PDB entry 9QE1 | electron microscopy, 3.50 A resolution | chains E and J of the 5 polymer chains in the assembly

[Chain E (and J)]
Protein: JetA
From: Neobacillus vireti LMG 21834
Notes: chain J of this document is another copy of the same molecule, construct and numbering; everything in this record applies to it too
Sequence (500 residues; numbered -3 to 496; the number before each row is that of its first residue; numbers below 1 keep their minus sign (Gly-3 is residue -3)):
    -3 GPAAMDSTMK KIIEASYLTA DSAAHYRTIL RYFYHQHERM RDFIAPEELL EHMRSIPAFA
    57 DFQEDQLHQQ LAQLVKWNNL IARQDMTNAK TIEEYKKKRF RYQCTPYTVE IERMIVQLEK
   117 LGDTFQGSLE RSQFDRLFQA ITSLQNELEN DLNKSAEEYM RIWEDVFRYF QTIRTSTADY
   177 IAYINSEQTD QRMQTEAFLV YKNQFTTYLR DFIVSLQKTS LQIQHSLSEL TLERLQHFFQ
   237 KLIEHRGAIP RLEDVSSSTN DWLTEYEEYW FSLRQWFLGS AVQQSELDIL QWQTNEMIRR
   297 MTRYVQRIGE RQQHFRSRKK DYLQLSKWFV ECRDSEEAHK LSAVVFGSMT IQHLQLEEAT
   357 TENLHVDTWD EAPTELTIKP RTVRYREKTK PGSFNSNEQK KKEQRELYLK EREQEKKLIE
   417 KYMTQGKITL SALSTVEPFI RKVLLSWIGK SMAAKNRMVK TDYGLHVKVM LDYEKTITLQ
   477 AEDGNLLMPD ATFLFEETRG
Not modelled in the structure: -3 to 123, 496 (chain J: -3 to 8, 117-496)

[Chain E / chain J interface]
Residue-residue contacts - 15 pairs, chain E then chain J:
  Asp175(E) - Arg35(J)  salt bridge
  Ala178(E) - Arg35(J)
  Tyr179(E) - Arg35(J)
  Tyr179(E) - Met36(J)
  Ser182(E) - Arg37(J)
  Gln184(E) - Arg37(J)
  Gln184(E) - Phe39(J)  hydrogen bond (side chain-backbone)
  Gln184(E) - Ile40(J)
  Gln184(E) - Arg97(J)
  Gln187(E) - Asp81(J)
  Gln187(E) - Thr83(J)  hydrogen bond
  Gln187(E) - Asn84(J)  hydrogen bond (side chain-backbone)
  Gln187(E) - Arg97(J)
  Arg188(E) - Asp38(J)  salt bridge
  Arg188(E) - Phe39(J)
Other interface residues (no listed pair), chain E (10 interface residues in all): Gln190, Gln200, Tyr204
Other interface residues (no listed pair), chain J (11 interface residues in all): Ala41

[Overview]
10 residues of chain E and 11 residues of chain J are in contact; the contacts include 3 hydrogen bonds and 2
salt bridges. Among the polar pairs are Asp175(E)-Arg35(J), Arg188(E)-Asp38(J) and Gln184(E)-Phe39(J).
Chain E and chain J are both JetA (Neobacillus vireti LMG 21834); the structure, Neobacillus vireti Wadjet-II
JetABC monomer, was determined by electron microscopy together with 9QE0 from the same study.
